8RQ9 - chains A and B; structure by X-ray diffraction, 2.91 A resolution.

Chain A:
Protein: Protein cereblon
Organism: Homo sapiens
Reference sequence: Q96SW2 (CRBN_HUMAN); residue numbers follow UniProt; this construct covers 41-187, 249-426
Chain sequence (329 residues; each row starts with the number of its first residue; note: 58 numbers in that range are skipped by the numbering (no residue carries them; nothing is unmodelled there)):
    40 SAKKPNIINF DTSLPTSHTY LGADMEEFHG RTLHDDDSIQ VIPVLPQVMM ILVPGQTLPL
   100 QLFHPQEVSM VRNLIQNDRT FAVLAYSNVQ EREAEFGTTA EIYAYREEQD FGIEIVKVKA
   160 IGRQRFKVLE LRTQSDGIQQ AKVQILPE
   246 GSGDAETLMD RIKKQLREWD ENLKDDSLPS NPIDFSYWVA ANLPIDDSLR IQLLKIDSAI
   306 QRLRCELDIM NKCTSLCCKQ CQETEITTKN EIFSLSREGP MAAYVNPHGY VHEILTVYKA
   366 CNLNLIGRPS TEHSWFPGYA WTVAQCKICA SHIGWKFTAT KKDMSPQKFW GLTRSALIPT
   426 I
Disordered / not traced: 40-43, 246-249, 267-270, 426
Differences from the reference sequence: expression tag (40); engineered mutation I78 (Cys in Q96SW2), V92 (Ile in Q96SW2), N116 (Lys in Q96SW2), E134 (Gln in Q96SW2), W283 (Arg in Q96SW2), N287 (Cys in Q96SW2), S293 (Val in Q96SW2), D302 (Gly in Q96SW2), R342 (Leu in Q96SW2), E343 (Cys in Q96SW2), I359 (Thr in Q96SW2), I423 (Leu in Q96SW2); linker (246-248)
Ion coordination: Zn2+: C323, C326, C391, C394
Residues lining bound ligands: A1H2F ((3S)-3-[7-[1-[7-[4-[6-(4-chlorophenyl)-1-methyl-spiro[[1,2,4]triazolo[4,3-a][1,4]benzodiazepine-4,1'-cyclopropane]-8-yl]pyrazol-1-yl]heptyl]piperidin-4-yl]-3-oxidanylidene-1H-isoindol-2-yl]piperidine-2,6-dione): N351, P352, H353, E377, H378, S379, W380, W386, W400, F402
UniProt features mapped onto this chain:
  - binding site (Zn(2+)): C323, C326, C391, C394
  - binding site ((S)-thalidomide): H378, W380, W386
  - natural variant: C391 (C391R: In MRT2)
  - mutagenesis: Y384 (Y384A: Abolishes thalidomide-binding without affecting DCX protein ligase complex activity; when associated with A-386), W386 (W386A: Abolishes thalidomide-binding without affecting DCX protein ligase complex activity; when associated with A-384 ...)

Chain B:
Protein: Bromodomain-containing protein 4
Organism: Homo sapiens
Reference sequence: O60885 (BRD4_HUMAN); residue numbers follow UniProt; this construct covers 333-460
Chain sequence (130 residues; numbered 331 to 460; the number before each row is that of its first residue):
   331 SMKDVPDSQQ HPAPEKSSKV SEQLKCCSGI LKEMFAKKHA AYAWPFYKPV DVEALGLHDY
   391 CDIIKHPMDM STIKSKLEAR EYRDAQEFGA DVRLMFSNCY KYNPPDHEVV AMARKLQDVF
   451 EMRFAKMPDE
Disordered / not traced: 331-336, 367-368, 459-460
Differences from the reference sequence: expression tag (331-332)
Residues lining bound ligands: A1H2F ((3S)-3-[7-[1-[7-[4-[6-(4-chlorophenyl)-1-methyl-spiro[[1,2,4]triazolo[4,3-a][1,4]benzodiazepine-4,1'-cyclopropane]-8-yl]pyrazol-1-yl]heptyl]piperidin-4-yl]-3-oxidanylidene-1H-isoindol-2-yl]piperidine-2,6-dione): A370, A371, W374, P375, F376, V380, Y390, Y432, N433, V439, M442
UniProt features mapped onto this chain:
  - site: N433 (Acetylated histone binding)
  - natural variant: Y390 (Y390C: Found in a patient with a neurodevelopmental syndrome; uncertain significance), Y430 (Y430C: In CDLS6)
  - mutagenesis: N433 (N433A: Abolishes binding to acetylated histones)

How chain A and chain B interact:
Contacting residue pairs (7):
  H353(A) - F365(B)
  H353(A) - A366(B)
  H353(A) - A370(B)
  H353(A) - Y377(B)
  G372(A) - E438(B)
  V388(A) - Y372(B)
  H397(A) - Y372(B)
Other interface residues (no listed pair), chain A (6 interface residues in all): I371, Q390
Other interface residues (no listed pair), chain B (7 interface residues in all): A371
From the paper, about this interface:
  - pairs named by the authors: Y372(B)-Q390(A)
  - interface residues, chain A: Q390(A)
  - interface residues, chain B: K362(B), E438(B)

Overview:
6 residues of chain A face 7 of chain B across their interface. The authors report a contact between Y372(B)
and Q390(A). Compound A1H2F is bound between chain A and chain B. From the paper: interface residues Q390(A)
and K362(B) among others.
Chain A is Protein cereblon and chain B is Bromodomain-containing protein 4, both from Homo sapiens; the
structure, Crystal structure of PROTAC CFT-1297 in complex with CRBN-midi and BRD4(BD2), was determined by
X-ray diffraction, deposited together with 9GAO, 8RQ1, 8RQ8, 8RQA and 8RQC.
